PDB entry 3ANX | X-ray diffraction, 2.50 A resolution | chains A and B

[Chain A (and B)]
Name: spermidine synthase
Organism: Thermus thermophilus
Notes: EC 2.5.1.16; chain B of this document is another copy of the same molecule, construct and numbering; everything in this record applies to it too
UniProtKB: P83816 (P83816_THETH); residue numbers follow UniProt; this construct covers 1-314
Sequence (314 residues; numbered 1 to 314; the number before each row is that of its first residue):
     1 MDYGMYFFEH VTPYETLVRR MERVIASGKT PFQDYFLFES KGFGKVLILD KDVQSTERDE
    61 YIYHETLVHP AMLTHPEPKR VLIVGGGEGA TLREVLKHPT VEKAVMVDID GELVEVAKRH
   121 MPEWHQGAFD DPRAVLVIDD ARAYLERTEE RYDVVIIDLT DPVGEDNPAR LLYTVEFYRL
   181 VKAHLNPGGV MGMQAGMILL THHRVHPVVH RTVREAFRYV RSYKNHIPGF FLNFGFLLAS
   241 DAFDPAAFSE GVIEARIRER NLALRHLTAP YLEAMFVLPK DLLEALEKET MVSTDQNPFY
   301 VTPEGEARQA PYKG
Disordered / not traced: 313-314 (chain B: 314)
Ligand contacts: 5'-deoxy-5'-methylthioadenosine (MTA): Q33, L49, Q54, G85, G86, G87, V107, D108, I109, D110, L113, D139, D140, A141, D158, L159, T160, L172

[Chain A / chain B interface]
Residue-residue contacts (78):
  M1(A) with F8(B), hydrophobic; T16(B)
  D2(A) with P13(B)
  F8(A) with M1(B), hydrophobic
  V11(A) with F231(B), hydrophobic
  Y14(A) with R19(B); R20(B), hydrogen bond (backbone-backbone); K41(B); G42(B)
  E15(A) with V18(B); F43(B); F231(B)
  T16(A) with M1(B); T16(B); L17(B); V18(B), hydrogen bond (backbone-backbone)
  L17(A) with T16(B); L17(B), hydrophobic
  V18(A) with E15(B); T16(B), hydrogen bond (backbone-backbone); V18(B), hydrophobic
  R19(A) with Y14(B); E15(B)
  R20(A) with Y14(B), hydrogen bond (backbone-backbone)
  S40(A) with E15(B)
  K41(A) with Y14(B)
  G42(A) with Y14(B); T201(B); H202(B)
  F43(A) with E15(B); T201(B); H202(B)
  R58(A) with T201(B)
  Y61(A) with D281(B), hydrogen bond
  I62(A) with D281(B)
  T201(A) with F43(B); R58(B), hydrogen bond (backbone-side chain)
  H202(A) with G42(B); F43(B); R58(B), hydrogen bond
  K224(A) with Y271(B), hydrogen bond
  H226(A) with H226(B), hydrogen bond; L232(B); N233(B)
  P228(A) with L199(B), hydrophobic
  F231(A) with V11(B), hydrophobic; E15(B); F231(B); L232(B), hydrophobic
  L232(A) with H226(B)
  N233(A) with H226(B)
  L264(A) with K280(B), hydrogen bond (backbone-side chain)
  R265(A) with K280(B); D281(B), hydrogen bond (backbone-backbone)
  H266(A) with P279(B); K280(B), hydrogen bond (backbone-backbone); D281(B), salt bridge
  L267(A) with K280(B)
  T268(A) with K280(B)
  P270(A) with V277(B)
  Y271(A) with K224(B), hydrogen bond; V277(B); L278(B); P279(B)
  A274(A) with V277(B), hydrophobic
  V277(A) with P270(B); Y271(B)
  L278(A) with Y271(B)
  P279(A) with H266(B); Y271(B)
  K280(A) with L264(B), hydrogen bond (side chain-backbone); R265(B); H266(B), hydrogen bond (backbone-backbone); T268(B)
  D281(A) with Y61(B), hydrogen bond; I62(B); R265(B); H266(B), salt bridge
Also at the interface, not in a pair above, chain A (40 interface residues in all): L199
Also at the interface, not in a pair above, chain B (39 interface residues in all): P228, L267, A274

[Overview]
Chain A and chain B form an interface of 40 and 39 residues respectively; the contacts include 16 hydrogen
bonds and 2 salt bridges. Polar pairs include H266(A)-D281(B), Y61(A)-D281(B) and T201(A)-R58(B). Ligands of
chain A: 5'-deoxy-5'-methylthioadenosine.
Both chains are spermidine synthase (Thermus thermophilus). Entry 3ANX (Crystal structure of triamine/agmatine
aminopropyltransferase (SPEE) from thermus thermophilus, complexed with MTA) was determined by X-ray
diffraction, deposited together with 1UIR.
